9DUN - chains D and F of the 6 polymer chains in the assembly; structure by electron microscopy, 3.32 A resolution.

# Chain D
Protein: Ribosomal biogenesis protein LAS1L
Organism: Homo sapiens
Notes: EC 3.1.-.-
UniProt: Q9Y4W2 (LAS1L_HUMAN); numbering as in UniProt (aligned over 1-200)
Chain sequence (202 residues; each row starts with the number of its first residue; numbers below 1 keep their minus sign (Ser-1 is residue -1)):
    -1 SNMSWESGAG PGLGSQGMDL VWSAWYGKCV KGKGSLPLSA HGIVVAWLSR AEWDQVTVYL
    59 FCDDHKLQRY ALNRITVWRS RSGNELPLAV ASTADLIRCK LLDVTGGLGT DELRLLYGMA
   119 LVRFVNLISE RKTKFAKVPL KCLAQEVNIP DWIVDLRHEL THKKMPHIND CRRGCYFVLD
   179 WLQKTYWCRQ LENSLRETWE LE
Not modelled in the structure: -1 to 39, 127-147, 186-200
Sequence notes: expression tag (-1 to 0)
Reported in the primary citation:
  - catalytic residues: Arg155, His160
  - mutagenesis - R155A/H156A/H160A: abolished catalytic activity

# Chain F
Protein: Ribosomal biogenesis protein LAS1L
Organism: Homo sapiens
Notes: EC 3.1.-.-
UniProt: Q9Y4W2 (LAS1L_HUMAN); residue numbers follow UniProt; this construct covers 614-682
Chain sequence (71 residues; each row starts with the number of its first residue):
   612 SNGQESPTAE NARLLAQKRG ALQGSAWQVS SEDVRWDTFP LGRMPGQTED PAELMLENYD
   672 TMYLLDQPVL E
Not modelled in the structure: 612-635, 656-659, 675-682
Sequence notes: expression tag (612-613)

# Chain D / chain F interface
Contacting residue pairs (10):
  Leu46(D) - Gly653(F)
  Ser47(D) - Glu660(F)
  Ala49(D) - Glu660(F)
  Ala49(D) - Pro662(F)
  Glu50(D) - Pro662(F)
  Gln53(D) - Pro662(F)
  Tyr68(D) - Pro662(F)
  Tyr68(D) - Met666(F)  hydrophobic
  Arg72(D) - Pro662(F)  hydrogen bond (side chain-backbone)
  Arg72(D) - Met666(F)
Other interface residues (no listed pair), chain D (8 interface residues in all): Arg48
Other interface residues (no listed pair), chain F (5 interface residues in all): Arg654

# Overview
8 residues of chain D face 5 of chain F across their interface; the contacts include 1 hydrogen bond. Its one
hydrogen-bonded contact is Arg72(D)-Pro662(F). The paper reports catalytic residues Arg155(D) and His160(D);
R155A/H156A/H160A of chain D abolish catalytic activity.
Here chain D is Ribosomal biogenesis protein LAS1L and chain F is Ribosomal biogenesis protein LAS1L, both
from Homo sapiens. Entry 9DUN (Human LAS1L-NOL9 complex) was determined by electron microscopy.
